9E1V - chains C and I of the 11 polymer chains in the assembly; structure by electron microscopy, 3.10 A resolution.

== Chain C ==
Name: Histone H2A type 1
Organism: Xenopus laevis
Reference sequence: P06897 (H2A1_XENLA); residues 0-129 here correspond to UniProt positions 1-130 (UniProt number = residue number + 1)
Amino-acid sequence (130 residues; numbered 0 to 129; the number before each row is that of its first residue; numbering starts at 0):
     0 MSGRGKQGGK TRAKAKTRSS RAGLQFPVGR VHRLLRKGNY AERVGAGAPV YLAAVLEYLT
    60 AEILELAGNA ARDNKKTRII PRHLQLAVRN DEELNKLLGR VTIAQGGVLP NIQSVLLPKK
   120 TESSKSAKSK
Unresolved in the structure: 0-9, 119-129
Construct notes: conflict Arg99 (Gly100 in P06897), Ser123 (Ala124 in P06897)
Curated features (UniProtKB/Swiss-Prot):
  - modified residue: Ser1 (N-acetylserine), Lys5 (N6-(2-hydroxyisobutyryl)lysine), Lys9 (N6-(2-hydroxyisobutyryl)lysine), Lys36 (N6-(2-hydroxyisobutyryl)lysine), Lys74 (N6-(2-hydroxyisobutyryl)lysine), Lys75 (N6-(2-hydroxyisobutyryl)lysine), Lys95 (N6-(2-hydroxyisobutyryl)lysine), Gln104 (N5-methylglutamine), Lys118 (N6-(2-hydroxyisobutyryl)lysine)
  - cross-link (Glycyl lysine isopeptide (Lys-Gly)): Lys13 (interchain with G-Cter in ubiquitin), Lys15 (interchain with G-Cter in ubiquitin), Lys119 (interchain with G-Cter in ubiquitin)

== Chain I ==
Molecule: 151-nt DNA strand
Organism: Homo sapiens
Sequence (151 nucleotides; numbered -74 to 76; the number before each row is that of its first residue; numbers below 1 keep their minus sign (DC-74 is residue -74)):
   -74 CACAGGATGT ATATATCTGA CACGTGCCTG GAGACTAGGG AGTAATCCCC TTGGCGGTTA
   -14 AAACGCGGGG GACAGCGCGT ACGTGCGTTT AAGCGGTGCT AGAGCTGTCT ACGACCAATT
    46 GAGCGGCCTC GGCACCGGGA TTCTCCAGGG C

== Chain C / chain I interface ==
Residue-residue contacts - 14 pairs, chain C then chain I:
  Arg29(C) with DC49(I), phosphate contact; DG50(I), salt bridge to the phosphate
  Glu41(C) with DC40(I), phosphate contact
  Arg42(C) with DA39(I), hydrogen bond to the sugar; DC40(I), phosphate contact
  Val43(C) with DA39(I), sugar contact; DC40(I), hydrogen bond to the phosphate
  Gly44(C) with DA39(I), phosphate contact
  Ala45(C) with DA39(I), phosphate contact
  Lys75(C) with DA59(I), phosphate contact; DC60(I), salt bridge to the phosphate
  Thr76(C) with DA59(I), hydrogen bond to the phosphate
  Arg77(C) with DC58(I), sugar contact; DA59(I), hydrogen bond to the phosphate
Other interface residues (no listed pair), chain C (12 interface residues in all): Arg11, Lys13, His31
Other interface residues (no listed pair), chain I (9 interface residues in all): DT44, DA47

== Overview ==
12 residues of chain C face 9 of chain I across their interface; the contacts include 4 hydrogen bonds and 2
salt bridges. Polar contacts include Arg42(C)-DA39(I), Val43(C)-DC40(I) and Thr76(C)-DA59(I).
Chain C is Histone H2A type 1 (Xenopus laevis) and chain I is a 151-nt DNA strand (Homo sapiens); the
structure, Snf2h bound nucleosome complex - ClassC2, was determined by electron microscopy, deposited together
with 9E1L, 9E1M, 9E1N, 9E1O, 9E1P, 9E1Q and 4 further entries.
